Entry 5T01 (X-ray diffraction, 1.89 A resolution); this record covers chains C and B of the 4 polymer chains in the assembly.

== Chain C ==
Molecule: 19-nt DNA strand
Sequence (19 nucleotides; each row starts with the number of its first residue; numbering starts at 0):
     0 TCTCCTATGACTCGTCCAT
Not modelled in the structure: 0

== Chain B ==
Molecule: Transcription factor AP-1
Organism: Homo sapiens
Notes: fragment: DNA binding domain
UniProtKB: P05412 (JUN_HUMAN); numbering as in UniProt (aligned over 254-315)
Amino-acid sequence (64 residues; numbered 252 to 315; the number before each row is that of its first residue):
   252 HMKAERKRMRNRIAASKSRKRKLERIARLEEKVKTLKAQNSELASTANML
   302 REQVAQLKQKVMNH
Not modelled in the structure: 314-315
Construct notes: expression tag (252-253); engineered mutation Ser269 (Cys in P05412)
Curated features (UniProtKB/Swiss-Prot):
  - region: Leu280 to Leu308 (Leucine-zipper)
  - site: Arg272 (Necessary for synergistic transcriptional activity with SMAD3)
  - modified residue: Lys271 (N6-acetyllysine), Thr286 (Phosphothreonine)
What the authors report for this chain:
  - binding site for the 19-nt DNA strand: Asn262, Ala265, Ala266, Arg270
  - binding site for the 19-nt DNA strand (chain C): Asn262, Ala265, Ala266, Arg270
  - mutagenesis - A266S: increased binding to meZRE2

== Interface between chain C and chain B ==
Residue-residue contacts (13; chain C residue first):
  DC4(C) with His252(B), phosphate contact; Met253(B), hydrogen bond to the phosphate
  DT5(C) with Arg261(B), salt bridge to the phosphate
  DA6(C) with Ala265(B), phosphate contact; Lys268(B), salt bridge to the phosphate; Arg272(B), salt bridge to the phosphate
  DT7(C) with Asn262(B), hydrogen bond to the base; Ala265(B), base contact; Ala266(B), base contact; Ser269(B), hydrogen bond to the phosphate; Arg272(B), salt bridge to the phosphate
  DG8(C) with Lys273(B), salt bridge to the phosphate
  DA9(C) with Arg270(B), base contact
Interface residues without a listed pair, chain C (8 interface residues in all): DC3, DC10

== Overview ==
8 residues of chain C and 11 residues of chain B are in contact, with 3 hydrogen bonds and 5 salt bridges.
Polar pairs include DT7(C)-Asn262(B), DC4(C)-Met253(B) and DT7(C)-Ser269(B). The paper reports a binding site
for the 19-nt DNA strand at Asn262(B), Ala265(B) and Ala266(B) among others; A266S of chain B increases
binding to meZRE2.
Chain C is a 19-nt DNA strand and chain B is Transcription factor AP-1 (Homo sapiens); the structure, Human
c-Jun DNA binding domain homodimer in complex with methylated DNA, was determined by X-ray diffraction (same
publication as 5SZX).
